Entry 3HT1 (X-ray diffraction, 1.20 A resolution); this record covers chain A.

Chain A:
Protein: RemF protein
From: Streptomyces resistomycificus
Reference sequence: Q70DX5 (Q70DX5_9ACTO); the author numbering skips numbers that UniProt does not, so the offset changes along the chain: 1-140 = UniProt 1-140; 143-145 = UniProt 141-143
Amino-acid sequence (145 residues; each row starts with the number of its first residue; note: 2 numbers in that range are skipped by the numbering (no residue carries them; nothing is unmodelled there); numbers below 1 keep their minus sign (Ser-1 is residue -1)):
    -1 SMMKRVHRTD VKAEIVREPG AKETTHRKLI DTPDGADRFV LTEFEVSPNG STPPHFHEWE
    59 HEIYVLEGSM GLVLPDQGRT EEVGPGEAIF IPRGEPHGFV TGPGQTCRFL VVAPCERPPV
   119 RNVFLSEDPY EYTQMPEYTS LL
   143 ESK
Not modelled in the structure: -1, 144-145
Construct notes: expression tag (-1 to 0)
Bound ions: Ni2+: His53, His55, His59, His95
What the authors report for this chain:
  - Ni2+ coordination: His53, His55, His59, His95

Overview:
The Ni2+ site is built by His53, His55, His59 and His95. The paper reports Ni2+ coordination by His53, His55
and His59 among others.
Chain A is RemF protein (Streptomyces resistomycificus); the structure, 1.2A structure of the polyketide
cyclase RemF from Streptomyces resistomycificus, was determined by X-ray diffraction (same publication as
3HT2).
